1DGB - chains A and B of the 4 polymer chains in the assembly; structure by X-ray diffraction, 2.20 A resolution.

Chain A (and B):
Molecule: Catalase
From: Homo sapiens
Notes: EC 1.11.1.6; chain B of this document is another copy of the same molecule, construct and numbering; everything in this record applies to it too
Reference sequence: P04040 (CATA_HUMAN); residue numbers follow UniProt; this construct covers 4-501
Amino-acid sequence (498 residues; row label = number of the first residue in the row):
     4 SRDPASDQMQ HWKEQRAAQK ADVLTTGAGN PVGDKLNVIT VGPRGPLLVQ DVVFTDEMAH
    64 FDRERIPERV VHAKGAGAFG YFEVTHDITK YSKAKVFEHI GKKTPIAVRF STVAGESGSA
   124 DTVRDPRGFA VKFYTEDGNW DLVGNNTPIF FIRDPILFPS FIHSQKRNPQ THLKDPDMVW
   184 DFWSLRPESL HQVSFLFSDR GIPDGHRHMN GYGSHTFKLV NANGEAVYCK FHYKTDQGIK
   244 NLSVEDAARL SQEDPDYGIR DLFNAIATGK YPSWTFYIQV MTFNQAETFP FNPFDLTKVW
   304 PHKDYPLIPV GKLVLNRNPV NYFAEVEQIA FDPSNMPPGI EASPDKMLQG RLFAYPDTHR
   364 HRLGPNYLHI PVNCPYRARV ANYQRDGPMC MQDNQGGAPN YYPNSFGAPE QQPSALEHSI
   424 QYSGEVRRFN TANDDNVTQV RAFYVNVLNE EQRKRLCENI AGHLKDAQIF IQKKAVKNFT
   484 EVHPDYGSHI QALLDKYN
Ion coordination: heme Fe near Tyr-358 (its only coordinating residue here)
Residues lining bound ligands:
  - heme (HEM): Arg-72, Val-73, Val-74, His-75, Arg-112, Ser-114, Gly-131, Phe-132, Ala-133, Val-146, Gly-147, Asn-148, Phe-153, Pro-158, Phe-161, Gly-216, Ser-217, His-218, Leu-299, Phe-334, Met-350, Arg-354, Ala-357, Tyr-358, Thr-361, His-362, Arg-365
  - NADPH (NDP; NADPH dihydro-nicotinamide-adenine-dinucleotide phosphate): Pro-151, His-194, Phe-198, Ser-201, Asp-202, Arg-203, Asn-213, Tyr-215, His-235, Lys-237, Ile-242, Gln-282, Val-302, Trp-303, Pro-304, His-305, Gln-442, Ala-445, Phe-446, Val-450, Leu-451

Interface between chain A and chain B:
Residue-residue contacts (79):
  Val-44(A) / Val-44(B)  hydrophobic
  Pro-49(A) / Leu-51(B)  hydrophobic
  Pro-49(A) / Gln-53(B)
  Leu-50(A) / Leu-51(B)
  Leu-50(A) / Val-52(B)  hydrogen bond (backbone-backbone)
  Leu-51(A) / Pro-49(B)  hydrophobic
  Leu-51(A) / Leu-50(B)
  Leu-51(A) / Leu-51(B)  hydrophobic
  Leu-51(A) / Val-52(B)
  Val-52(A) / Leu-50(B)  hydrogen bond (backbone-backbone)
  Val-52(A) / Leu-51(B)
  Val-52(A) / Val-52(B)
  Gln-53(A) / Pro-49(B)
  Arg-66(A) / Arg-66(B)
  Ser-163(A) / Tyr-404(B)
  Ser-163(A) / Tyr-405(B)  hydrogen bond (side chain-backbone)
  His-166(A) / Tyr-386(B)
  His-166(A) / Asn-403(B)  hydrogen bond (side chain-backbone)
  Pro-172(A) / Ala-401(B)
  Asp-180(A) / Tyr-404(B)
  Met-181(A) / Asn-403(B)
  Met-181(A) / Tyr-404(B)  hydrophobic
  Asp-184(A) / Tyr-404(B)  hydrogen bond
  Asp-184(A) / Asn-407(B)
  Asp-184(A) / Ser-408(B)  hydrogen bond
  Asp-184(A) / Phe-409(B)
  Phe-185(A) / Tyr-405(B)
  Leu-188(A) / Pro-406(B)
  Leu-188(A) / Asn-407(B)
  Leu-188(A) / Ser-408(B)
  Arg-189(A) / Pro-406(B)
  Phe-356(A) / Phe-356(B)  hydrophobic
  Tyr-386(A) / His-166(B)
  Gly-400(A) / Gln-173(B)
  Ala-401(A) / Pro-172(B)
  Asn-403(A) / His-166(B)  hydrogen bond (backbone-side chain)
  Asn-403(A) / Pro-172(B)
  Asn-403(A) / Met-181(B)
  Tyr-404(A) / Ser-163(B)
  Tyr-404(A) / Met-181(B)  hydrophobic
  Tyr-404(A) / Asp-184(B)  hydrogen bond
  Tyr-405(A) / Ser-163(B)  hydrogen bond (backbone-side chain)
  Tyr-405(A) / Phe-185(B)
  Pro-406(A) / Leu-188(B)
  Pro-406(A) / Arg-189(B)
  Asn-407(A) / Asp-184(B)
  Asn-407(A) / Leu-188(B)
  Ser-408(A) / Asp-184(B)  hydrogen bond
  Ser-408(A) / Leu-188(B)
  Ser-408(A) / Phe-473(B)
  Phe-409(A) / Asp-180(B)
  Phe-409(A) / Asp-184(B)
  Phe-409(A) / Gln-471(B)
  Phe-409(A) / Phe-473(B)  hydrophobic
  Glu-420(A) / Arg-431(B)  salt bridge
  Ser-422(A) / Glu-428(B)  hydrogen bond
  Ser-422(A) / Val-429(B)
  Ser-422(A) / Arg-430(B)
  Ile-423(A) / Glu-428(B)
  Ile-423(A) / Val-429(B)  hydrogen bond (backbone-backbone)
  Gln-424(A) / Gly-427(B)
  Tyr-425(A) / Ser-426(B)
  Tyr-425(A) / Gly-427(B)  hydrogen bond (backbone-backbone)
  Tyr-425(A) / Val-429(B)  hydrophobic
  Ser-426(A) / Gln-424(B)  hydrogen bond
  Ser-426(A) / Tyr-425(B)
  Ser-426(A) / Ser-426(B)
  Gly-427(A) / Gln-424(B)
  Gly-427(A) / Tyr-425(B)  hydrogen bond (backbone-backbone)
  Glu-428(A) / Ser-422(B)
  Glu-428(A) / Ile-423(B)
  Glu-428(A) / Gln-424(B)
  Val-429(A) / Ser-422(B)
  Val-429(A) / Ile-423(B)  hydrogen bond (backbone-backbone)
  Val-429(A) / Tyr-425(B)  hydrophobic
  Arg-430(A) / Ser-422(B)  hydrogen bond
  Arg-431(A) / Glu-420(B)  salt bridge
  Gln-471(A) / Phe-409(B)
  Phe-473(A) / Phe-409(B)  hydrophobic
Interface residues without a listed pair, chain A (50 interface residues in all): Ser-167, Arg-170, Gln-173, Asp-360, His-364, Pro-368, Pro-391, Gly-399, Leu-419, Ile-474
Interface residues without a listed pair, chain B (52 interface residues in all): Ser-167, Arg-170, Asp-360, His-364, Pro-368, Arg-388, Pro-391, Gly-399, Gly-400, Leu-419, His-421, Ile-474

Summary:
50 residues of chain A face 52 of chain B across their interface; the contacts include 17 hydrogen bonds and 2
salt bridges. Polar pairs include Glu-420(A)/Arg-431(B), Ser-163(A)/Tyr-405(B) and His-166(A)/Asn-403(B).
Ligands of chain A: heme and NADPH.
Chain A and chain B are both Catalase (Homo sapiens); the structure, Human erythrocyte catalase, was
determined by X-ray diffraction (same publication as 1DGG, 1DGH and 1DGF).
